PDB entry 3RZD | X-ray diffraction, 3.30 A resolution | chains C and K of the 12 polymer chains in the assembly

== Chain C ==
Name: DNA-directed RNA polymerase II subunit RPB3
Organism: Saccharomyces cerevisiae
UniProtKB: P16370 (RPB3_YEAST); residue numbers follow UniProt; this construct covers 1-318
Chain sequence (318 residues; numbered 1 to 318; the number before each row is that of its first residue):
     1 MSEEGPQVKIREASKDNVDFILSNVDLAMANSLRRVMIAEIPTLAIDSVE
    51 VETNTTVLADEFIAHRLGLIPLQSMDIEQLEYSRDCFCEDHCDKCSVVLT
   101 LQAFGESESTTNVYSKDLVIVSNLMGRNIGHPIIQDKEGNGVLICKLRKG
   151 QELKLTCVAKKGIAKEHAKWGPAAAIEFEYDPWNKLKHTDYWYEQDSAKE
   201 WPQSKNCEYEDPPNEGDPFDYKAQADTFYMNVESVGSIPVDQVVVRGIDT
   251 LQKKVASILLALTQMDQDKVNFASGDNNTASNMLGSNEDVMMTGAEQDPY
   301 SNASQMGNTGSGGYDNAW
Unresolved in the structure: 1-2, 269-318
Swiss-Prot annotation at these positions:
  - binding site (Zn(2+)): C86, C88, C92, C95
  - modified residue: S2 (N-acetylserine)
  - natural variant: A30 (A30D: In mutant RPB3-1)
  - mutagenesis: K9 (K9E: Transcript termination readthrough)

== Chain K ==
Name: DNA-directed RNA polymerase II subunit RPB11
Organism: Saccharomyces cerevisiae
UniProtKB: P38902 (RPB11_YEAST); numbering as in UniProt (aligned over 1-120)
Chain sequence (120 residues; each row starts with the number of its first residue):
     1 MNAPDRFELFLLGEGESKLKIDPDTKAPNAVVITFEKEDHTLGNLIRAEL
    51 LNDRKVLFAAYKVEHPFFARFKLRIQTTEGYDPKDALKNACNSIINKLGA
   101 LKTNFETEWNLQTLAADDAF
Unresolved in the structure: 115-120
Swiss-Prot annotation at these positions:
  - mutagenesis: E108 (E108G/V: Transcript termination readthrough; E108K: Transcript termination readthrough. Lethal), L111 (L111P: Transcript termination readthrough), L114 (L114P: Transcript termination readthrough)

== Chain C / chain K interface ==
Contacting residue pairs (82):
  E3(C) - N104(K)
  E4(C) - A100(K)
  P6(C) - K97(K)
  P6(C) - A100(K)
  P6(C) - L101(K)  hydrophobic
  P6(C) - N104(K)
  Q7(C) - N104(K)  hydrogen bond
  V8(C) - L101(K)  hydrophobic
  V8(C) - F105(K)  hydrophobic
  V8(C) - E108(K)
  K9(C) - E108(K)
  I10(C) - F105(K)  hydrophobic
  I10(C) - E108(K)  hydrogen bond (backbone-side chain)
  I10(C) - W109(K)
  I10(C) - Q112(K)
  A13(C) - Q112(K)
  A13(C) - L114(K)
  S14(C) - L114(K)
  V18(C) - W109(K)  hydrophobic
  F20(C) - F105(K)  hydrophobic
  L22(C) - L101(K)  hydrophobic
  D26(C) - N52(K)
  A28(C) - N44(K)
  A28(C) - A48(K)  hydrophobic
  M29(C) - L45(K)  hydrophobic
  M29(C) - I94(K)
  M29(C) - K97(K)
  M29(C) - L98(K)  hydrophobic
  S32(C) - T41(K)  hydrogen bond (side chain-backbone)
  S32(C) - L45(K)
  R35(C) - D39(K)  salt bridge
  R35(C) - H40(K)
  R35(C) - T41(K)  hydrogen bond
  E40(C) - T41(K)
  R84(C) - F10(K)
  R84(C) - L11(K)
  A164(C) - R6(K)
  K165(C) - R6(K)  hydrogen bond (backbone-side chain)
  K165(C) - L9(K)
  K165(C) - F10(K)
  K165(C) - D39(K)  salt bridge
  E166(C) - R6(K)  hydrogen bond (backbone-side chain)
  E166(C) - F10(K)
  H167(C) - R6(K)
  D241(C) - F105(K)
  D241(C) - W109(K)
  V244(C) - F105(K)  hydrophobic
  V245(C) - K102(K)
  V245(C) - F105(K)  hydrophobic
  V245(C) - E106(K)
  I248(C) - L98(K)
  I248(C) - L101(K)  hydrophobic
  I248(C) - K102(K)
  D249(C) - K102(K)  salt bridge
  L251(C) - L45(K)  hydrophobic
  L251(C) - L98(K)  hydrophobic
  Q252(C) - I95(K)  hydrogen bond (side chain-backbone)
  Q252(C) - L98(K)
  Q252(C) - G99(K)
  K254(C) - E38(K)  salt bridge
  K254(C) - L42(K)
  V255(C) - L42(K)  hydrophobic
  V255(C) - L45(K)  hydrophobic
  V255(C) - C91(K)
  V255(C) - I94(K)  hydrophobic
  V255(C) - I95(K)  hydrophobic
  A256(C) - I95(K)
  I258(C) - K18(K)
  I258(C) - L19(K)
  I258(C) - F35(K)  hydrophobic
  I258(C) - L42(K)  hydrophobic
  L259(C) - K88(K)
  L259(C) - C91(K)  hydrophobic
  L259(C) - N92(K)
  L259(C) - I95(K)  hydrophobic
  A261(C) - L19(K)  hydrophobic
  L262(C) - L19(K)  hydrophobic
  L262(C) - L87(K)  hydrophobic
  L262(C) - K88(K)
  M265(C) - L19(K)
  M265(C) - I21(K)  hydrophobic
  D266(C) - K88(K)  salt bridge
Also at the interface, not in a pair above, chain C (46 interface residues in all): G5, K15, V25, V36, I163, V240, S257
Also at the interface, not in a pair above, chain K (39 interface residues in all): F7, K84, N96

== Overview ==
Chain C and chain K form an interface of 46 and 39 residues respectively, with 7 hydrogen bonds and 5 salt
bridges. Polar pairs include R35(C)-D39(K), K165(C)-D39(K) and D249(C)-K102(K).
Here chain C is DNA-directed RNA polymerase II subunit RPB3 and chain K is DNA-directed RNA polymerase II
subunit RPB11, both from Saccharomyces cerevisiae. Entry 3RZD (RNA Polymerase II Initiation Complex with a
5-nt RNA) was determined by X-ray diffraction (same publication as 3RZO, 3S14, 3S15, 3S16, 3S17, 3S1M and 5
further entries).
